PDB entry 7JY9 | electron microscopy, 2.70 A resolution | chains C and T of the 12 polymer chains in the assembly

# Chain C
Molecule: Protein RecA
Organism: Escherichia coli
UniProt: A0A376NU07 (A0A376NU07_ECOLX); residues 0-333 here correspond to UniProt positions 1-334 (UniProt number = residue number + 1)
Chain sequence (334 residues; numbered 0 to 333; the number before each row is that of its first residue; numbering starts at 0):
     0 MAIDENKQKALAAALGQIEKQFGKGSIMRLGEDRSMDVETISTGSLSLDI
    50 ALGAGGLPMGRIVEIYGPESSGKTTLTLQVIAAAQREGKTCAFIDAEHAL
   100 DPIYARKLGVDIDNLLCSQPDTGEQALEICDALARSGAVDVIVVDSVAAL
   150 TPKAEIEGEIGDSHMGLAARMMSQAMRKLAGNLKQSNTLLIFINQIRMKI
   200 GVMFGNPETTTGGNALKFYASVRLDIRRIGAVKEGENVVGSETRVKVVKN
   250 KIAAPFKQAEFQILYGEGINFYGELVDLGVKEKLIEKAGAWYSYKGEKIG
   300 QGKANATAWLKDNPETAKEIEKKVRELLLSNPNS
Unresolved in the structure: 0
Metal / ion sites: Mg2+: Thr73 (together with ATP-gamma-S)
Small-molecule neighbours:
  - ATP-gamma-S (AGS; phosphothiophosphoric acid-adenylate ester), molecule 1: Pro67, Glu68, Ser69, Ser70, Gly71, Lys72, Thr73, Thr74, Glu96, Asp100, Tyr103, Ser240, Tyr264
  - ATP-gamma-S (AGS), molecule 2: Phe217, Lys248, Asn249, Lys250, Ile251, Ala252, Ala253, Pro254
What the authors report for this chain:
  - binding site for the 45-nt DNA strand: Met202, Phe203, Gly204, Asn205, Pro206, Glu207, Arg226 to Lys232, Trp290, Lys297 to Lys302
  - mutagenesis - K286N, K302N: decreased binding to dsDNA (citing earlier work)
  - binding site for the 45-nt DNA strand (chain T): Met202, Lys232, Lys286 to Trp290, Lys297 to Lys302

# Chain T
Molecule: 45-nt DNA strand
Sequence (45 nucleotides; row label = number of the first residue in the row):
     1 GTACTTGCTTAATTGAATTTTTTTTTTTAGGCTGACTCGACACCG
Unresolved in the structure: 1-2, 45

# How chain C and chain T interact
Pairs across the interface - 5 pairs, chain C then chain T:
  Ser162(C) with DT24(T), hydrogen bond to the base; DT25(T), sugar contact
  Met164(C) with DT24(T), base contact; DT25(T), base contact
  Phe203(C) with DA17(T), base contact
Interface residues without a listed pair, chain C (5 interface residues in all): Arg169, Gly200
Interface residues without a listed pair, chain T (4 interface residues in all): DT21

# Summary
5 residues of chain C and 4 residues of chain T are in contact, with 1 hydrogen bond. The hydrogen-bonded pair
is Ser162(C)-DT24(T). Bound to chain C: ATP-gamma-S. From the paper: a binding site for the 45-nt DNA strand
at Met202(C), Phe203(C) and Gly204(C) among others; K286N and K302N of chain C reduce binding to dsDNA.
Here chain C is Protein RecA (Escherichia coli) and chain T is a 45-nt DNA strand. Entry 7JY9 (Structure of a
9 base pair RecA-D loop complex) was determined by electron microscopy, deposited together with 7JY6, 7JY7 and
7JY8.
